7AC9 - chains H and I of the 3 polymer chains in the assembly; structure by X-ray diffraction, 1.39 A resolution.

[Chain H]
Molecule: Thrombin heavy chain
Organism: Homo sapiens
Notes: EC 3.4.21.5
Reference sequence: P00734 (THRB_HUMAN); the construct lacks a stretch of the UniProt sequence and is renumbered around it, so the offset changes along the chain: 16-36 = UniProt 364-384; 37-60 = UniProt 386-409; 61-77 = UniProt 419-435; 78-97 = UniProt 437-456; 7 more segments
Amino-acid sequence (259 residues; row label = number of the first residue in the row; note: 3 numbers in that range are skipped by the numbering (no residue carries them; nothing is unmodelled there); a row labelled like 60A-60I holds insertion residues (60A, then the next letters in order)):
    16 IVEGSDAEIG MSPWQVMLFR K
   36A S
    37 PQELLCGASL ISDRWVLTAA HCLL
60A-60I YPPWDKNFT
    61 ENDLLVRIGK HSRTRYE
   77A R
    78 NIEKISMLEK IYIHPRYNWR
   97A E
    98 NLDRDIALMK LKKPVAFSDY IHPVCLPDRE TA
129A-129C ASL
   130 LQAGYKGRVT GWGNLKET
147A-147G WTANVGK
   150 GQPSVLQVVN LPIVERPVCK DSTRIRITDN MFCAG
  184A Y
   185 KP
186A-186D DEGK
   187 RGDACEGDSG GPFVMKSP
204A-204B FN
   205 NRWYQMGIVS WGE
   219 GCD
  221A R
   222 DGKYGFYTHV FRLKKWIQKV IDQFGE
Disordered / not traced: 147A-147G, 247
Cystine bridges: Cys-42/Cys-58, Cys-168/Cys-182, Cys-191/Cys-220
Covalently attached groups: N-acetylglucosamine (NAG) linked to Asn-60G
Bound ions: Na+ site 1: Lys-169, Thr-172, Phe-204A; Na+ site 2: Arg-221A, Lys-224
Ligand contacts: D-arginine (DAR): Asp-189, Ala-190, Cys-191, Glu-192, Gly-193, Asp-194, Ser-195, Val-213, Ser-214, Trp-215, Gly-216, Gly-219, Cys-220, Gly-226
Swiss-Prot annotation at these positions:
  - region: Ala-183 to Val-200 (High affinity receptor-binding region which is also known as the TP508 peptide)
  - active site (Charge relay system): His-57, Asp-102, Ser-195
  - glycosylation: Asn-60G (N-linked (GlcNAc...) (complex) asparagine)

[Chain I]
Molecule: Hirudin variant-2
Reference sequence: P09945 (HIRV2_HIRME); residues 517-528 here correspond to UniProt positions 61-72 (UniProt number = residue number - 456)
Amino-acid sequence (12 residues; numbered 517 to 528; the number before each row is that of its first residue):
   517 GDFEEIPEEY LQ
Disordered / not traced: 517-518
Modified residues: Tyr-526 (O-sulfo-L-tyrosine; TYS)
Swiss-Prot annotation at these positions:
  - region: Asp-518 to Gln-528 (Interaction with fibrinogen-binding exosite of thrombin)
  - modified residue: Tyr-526 (Sulfotyrosine)

[Chain H / chain I interface]
Contacting residue pairs - 18 pairs, chain H then chain I:
  Phe-34(H) / Phe-519(I)  hydrophobic
  Gln-38(H) / Glu-521(I)
  Gln-38(H) / Ile-522(I)
  Leu-40(H) / Phe-519(I)
  Leu-65(H) / Ile-522(I)  hydrophobic
  Leu-65(H) / Tyr-526(I)
  Arg-67(H) / Ile-522(I)
  Arg-73(H) / Phe-519(I)
  Thr-74(H) / Phe-519(I)
  Thr-74(H) / Glu-520(I)  hydrogen bond (backbone-backbone)
  Arg-75(H) / Glu-520(I)  salt bridge
  Tyr-76(H) / Glu-520(I)  hydrogen bond (backbone-side chain)
  Tyr-76(H) / Glu-521(I)
  Tyr-76(H) / Pro-523(I)
  Tyr-76(H) / Tyr-526(I)
  Glu-80(H) / Tyr-526(I)
  Lys-81(H) / Tyr-526(I)
  Ile-82(H) / Tyr-526(I)
Other interface residues (no listed pair), chain H (16 interface residues in all): Met-32, Lys-36, Glu-39, Met-84
Other interface residues (no listed pair), chain I (7 interface residues in all): Leu-527

[Summary]
The interface between chain H and chain I involves 16 residues on one side and 7 on the other, with 2 hydrogen
bonds and 1 salt bridge. Polar pairs include Arg-75(H)/Glu-520(I), Tyr-76(H)/Glu-520(I) and
Thr-74(H)/Glu-520(I). Chain H binds D-arginine. Covalently linked N-acetylglucosamine: at Asn-60G(H).
Chain H is Thrombin heavy chain (Homo sapiens) and chain I is Hirudin variant-2; the structure, Thrombin in
complex with D-arginine (j77), was determined by X-ray diffraction.
